PDB entry 1LGF | X-ray diffraction, 2.20 A resolution | chain A

# Chain A
Name: P450 monooxygenase
From: Amycolatopsis orientalis
UniProtKB: Q8RN04 (C5B3_AMYOR); numbering as in UniProt (aligned over 1-398)
Amino-acid sequence (398 residues; numbered 1 to 398; the number before each row is that of its first residue):
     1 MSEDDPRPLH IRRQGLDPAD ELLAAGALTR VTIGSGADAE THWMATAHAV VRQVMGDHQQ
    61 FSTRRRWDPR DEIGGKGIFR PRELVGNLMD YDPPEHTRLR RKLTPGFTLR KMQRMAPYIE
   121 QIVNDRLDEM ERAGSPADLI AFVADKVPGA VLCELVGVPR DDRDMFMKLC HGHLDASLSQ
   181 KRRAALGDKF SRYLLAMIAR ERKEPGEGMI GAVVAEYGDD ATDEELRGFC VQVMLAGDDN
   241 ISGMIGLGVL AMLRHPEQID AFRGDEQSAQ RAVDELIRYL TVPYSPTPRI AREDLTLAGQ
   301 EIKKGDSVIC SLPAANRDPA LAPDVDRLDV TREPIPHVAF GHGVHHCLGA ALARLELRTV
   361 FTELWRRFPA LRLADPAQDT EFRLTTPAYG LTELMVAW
Not modelled in the structure: 1-4, 33-38
UniProt features mapped onto this chain:
  - binding site (heme): Cys347
Ion coordination: heme Fe near Cys347 (its only coordinating residue here)
Ligand contacts: heme (HEM): Met55, Leu88, Met89, His96, Arg100, Phe107, Leu152, Leu155, Gln232, Val233, Ala236, Gly237, Asn240, Ile241, Met244, Val282, Pro283, Pro286, Thr287, Arg289, Leu312, Ala339, Phe340, Gly341, Val344, His345, His346, Cys347, Leu348, Gly349, Leu352, Ala353, Leu357

# In short
Chain A binds heme. From UniProt: heme-binding residue Cys347.
Chain A is P450 monooxygenase (Amycolatopsis orientalis); the structure, Crystal structure of OxyB, a
Cytochrome P450 Implicated in an Oxidative Phenol Coupling Reaction During Vancomycin ..., was determined by
X-ray diffraction (same publication as 1LFK and 1LG9).
